3U52 - chains B and F of the 6 polymer chains in the assembly; structure by X-ray diffraction, 1.95 A resolution.

[Chain B]
Protein: Phenol hydroxylase component phN
Source organism: Pseudomonas stutzeri
Reference sequence: Q84AQ2 (Q84AQ2_PSEST); residues 1-511 here = UniProt positions 1-511
Sequence (511 residues; row label = number of the first residue in the row):
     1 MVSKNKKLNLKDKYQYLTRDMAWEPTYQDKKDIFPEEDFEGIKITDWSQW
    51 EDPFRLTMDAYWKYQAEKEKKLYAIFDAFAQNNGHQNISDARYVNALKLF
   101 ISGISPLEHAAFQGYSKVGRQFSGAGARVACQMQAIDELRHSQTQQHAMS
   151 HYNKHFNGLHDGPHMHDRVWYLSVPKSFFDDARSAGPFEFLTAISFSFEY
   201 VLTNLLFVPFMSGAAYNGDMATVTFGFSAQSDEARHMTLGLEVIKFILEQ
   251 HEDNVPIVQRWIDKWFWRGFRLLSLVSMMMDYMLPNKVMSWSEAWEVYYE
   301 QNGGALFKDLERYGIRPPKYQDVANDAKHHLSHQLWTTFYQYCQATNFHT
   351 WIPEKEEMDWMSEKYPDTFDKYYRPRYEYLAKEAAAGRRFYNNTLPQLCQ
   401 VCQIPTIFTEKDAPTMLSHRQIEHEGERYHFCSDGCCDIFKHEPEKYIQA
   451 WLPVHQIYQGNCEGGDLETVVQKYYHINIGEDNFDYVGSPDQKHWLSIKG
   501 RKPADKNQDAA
Disordered / not traced: 1-5, 499-511
Ion coordination: Fe ion site 1: Glu-108, Glu-138, His-141 (together with glycerol); Cu ion: His-155, His-494; Fe ion site 2: Glu-199, Glu-233, His-236; Zn2+: Cys-399, Cys-402, Cys-432, Cys-436
Residues lining bound ligands:
  - MPO (3[N-morpholino]propane sulfonic acid): Glu-36, Gln-113, Gly-114, Lys-117, Val-118, Ala-182, Arg-183, Ala-185, Gly-186, Pro-187, Phe-190
  - xenon (XE), molecule 1: Trp-47, Trp-50, Phe-122, Phe-188, Leu-191, Phe-246, Ile-247
  - xenon (XE), molecule 2: Leu-99, Gly-103, Ile-104, Pro-175, Leu-275
  - xenon (XE), molecule 3: Phe-100, Glu-108, Leu-206, Met-211
  - xenon (XE), molecule 4: Phe-100, Gln-145, Ala-148, Met-149, Thr-222, Phe-225
  - xenon (XE), molecule 5: Trp-170, Tyr-171, Val-174, Leu-275, Leu-335, Phe-339, Ile-404, Pro-405
  - xenon (XE), molecule 6: Trp-170, Tyr-342, Leu-395, Pro-396
  - xenon (XE), molecule 7: Phe-196, Ser-197, Val-201, Ile-262, Phe-266, Phe-307, Pro-318
  - xenon (XE), molecule 8: Tyr-342, Gln-344, Asn-392, Asn-393, Thr-394, Leu-395, Leu-467
  - xenon (XE), molecule 9: Gln-344, Glu-468, Val-471, Ile-479, Asn-483, Phe-484
  - xenon (XE), molecule 10: Ala-345, Leu-395, Ile-457, Val-471, Tyr-475
From the paper describing this entry:
  - catalytic residues: Thr-203 (citing earlier work)

[Chain F]
Protein: Phenol hydroxylase component phO
Source organism: Pseudomonas stutzeri
Reference sequence: Q84AQ1 (Q84AQ1_PSEST); residue numbers follow UniProt; this construct covers 1-119
Sequence (119 residues; each row starts with the number of its first residue):
     1 MSVNALYDYKFEPKDKVENFHGMQLLYVYWPDHLLFCAPFALLVQPGMTF
    51 SALVDEILKPATAAHPDSAKADFLNAEWLLNDEPFTPKADASLKEQGIDH
   101 KSMLTVTTPGLKGMANAGY
Disordered / not traced: 1

[How chain B and chain F interact]
Pairs across the interface (89):
  Pro-35(B) / Leu-6(F)
  Phe-39(B) / Asn-4(F)
  Phe-39(B) / Ala-5(F)  hydrophobic
  Phe-39(B) / Leu-6(F)  hydrophobic
  Glu-40(B) / Asn-4(F)
  Thr-338(B) / Cys-37(F)
  Gln-341(B) / Leu-35(F)
  Gln-341(B) / Phe-36(F)
  Gln-341(B) / Cys-37(F)  hydrogen bond
  Tyr-342(B) / Cys-37(F)  hydrophobic
  Lys-371(B) / Ala-117(F)
  Pro-375(B) / Ala-115(F)  hydrophobic
  Arg-376(B) / Leu-34(F)
  Arg-376(B) / Tyr-119(F)
  Tyr-379(B) / Leu-35(F)  hydrophobic
  Tyr-379(B) / Ala-64(F)  hydrogen bond (side chain-backbone)
  Tyr-379(B) / Pro-66(F)
  Tyr-379(B) / Met-114(F)  hydrophobic
  Leu-380(B) / Tyr-119(F)
  Phe-390(B) / Leu-35(F)
  Phe-390(B) / Phe-36(F)  hydrophobic
  Phe-390(B) / Ala-64(F)  hydrophobic
  Asn-392(B) / Phe-36(F)
  Thr-394(B) / Phe-40(F)
  Thr-394(B) / Leu-42(F)
  Thr-394(B) / Ala-61(F)
  Leu-395(B) / Phe-40(F)
  Leu-395(B) / Ala-41(F)  hydrogen bond (backbone-backbone)
  Pro-396(B) / Ala-38(F)  hydrophobic
  Pro-396(B) / Pro-39(F)
  Pro-396(B) / Ala-41(F)
  Gln-397(B) / Tyr-27(F)
  Gln-397(B) / Pro-39(F)  hydrogen bond (backbone-backbone)
  Gln-397(B) / Ala-41(F)
  Gln-397(B) / Met-103(F)
  Thr-406(B) / Ala-38(F)
  Thr-406(B) / Pro-39(F)
  Ile-407(B) / Cys-37(F)
  Pro-414(B) / Leu-34(F)
  Thr-415(B) / Asp-32(F)
  Thr-415(B) / Leu-34(F)
  Thr-415(B) / Ala-117(F)
  Thr-415(B) / Gly-118(F)
  Met-416(B) / Tyr-29(F)
  Leu-417(B) / Tyr-29(F)  hydrogen bond (backbone-side chain)
  Leu-417(B) / Leu-34(F)  hydrophobic
  Leu-417(B) / Pro-39(F)
  His-419(B) / Met-103(F)
  Gln-421(B) / Asn-81(F)  hydrogen bond
  Gln-421(B) / Asp-82(F)
  Glu-427(B) / Lys-16(F)
  Arg-428(B) / Asn-81(F)
  Arg-428(B) / Asp-99(F)  salt bridge
  Arg-428(B) / His-100(F)
  Arg-428(B) / Lys-101(F)  hydrogen bond (backbone-side chain)
  Arg-428(B) / Ser-102(F)
  Tyr-429(B) / Pro-13(F)
  Tyr-429(B) / Lys-101(F)
  His-430(B) / Tyr-27(F)
  His-430(B) / Lys-101(F)  hydrogen bond (side chain-backbone)
  His-442(B) / Ser-2(F)  hydrogen bond (backbone-backbone)
  Glu-443(B) / Val-3(F)
  Glu-445(B) / Ser-2(F)
  Glu-445(B) / Val-3(F)  hydrogen bond (side chain-backbone)
  Glu-445(B) / Tyr-9(F)
  Lys-446(B) / Val-3(F)
  Lys-446(B) / Tyr-9(F)
  Ile-448(B) / Phe-11(F)
  Ile-448(B) / Pro-13(F)
  Ile-448(B) / Lys-14(F)  hydrogen bond (backbone-backbone)
  Gln-449(B) / Tyr-9(F)  hydrogen bond
  Gln-449(B) / Phe-11(F)
  Gln-449(B) / Lys-14(F)
  Ala-450(B) / Lys-14(F)
  Val-454(B) / Ala-41(F)  hydrophobic
  His-455(B) / Asp-15(F)  salt bridge
  His-455(B) / Phe-20(F)
  His-455(B) / Leu-25(F)
  His-455(B) / Tyr-27(F)  hydrogen bond
  Gln-456(B) / Lys-14(F)
  Tyr-458(B) / Leu-25(F)  hydrophobic
  Tyr-458(B) / Ala-41(F)  hydrogen bond (side chain-backbone)
  Tyr-458(B) / Leu-42(F)
  Tyr-458(B) / Leu-43(F)  hydrophobic
  Gln-459(B) / Lys-14(F)  hydrogen bond (side chain-backbone)
  Gln-459(B) / Asp-15(F)  hydrogen bond
  Gln-459(B) / Asn-19(F)
  Gln-459(B) / Phe-20(F)
  Gln-459(B) / His-21(F)
Interface residues without a listed pair, chain B (46 interface residues in all): Glu-36, Tyr-372, Pro-405, Trp-451, Leu-452
Interface residues without a listed pair, chain F (44 interface residues in all): Lys-10

[Overview]
Chain B and chain F form an interface of 46 and 44 residues respectively; the contacts include 16 hydrogen
bonds and 2 salt bridges. Polar contacts include Arg-428(B)/Asp-99(F), His-455(B)/Asp-15(F) and
Gln-341(B)/Cys-37(F). Bound to chain B: compound MPO and 10 copies of xenon. From the paper: the catalytic
residue Thr-203(B).
Here chain B is Phenol hydroxylase component phN and chain F is Phenol hydroxylase component phO, both from
Pseudomonas stutzeri. Entry 3U52 (X-ray Crystal Structure of Xenon-Pressurized Phenol Hydroxylase from
Pseudomonas sp. OX1) was determined by X-ray diffraction.
